Entry 6PB5 (electron microscopy, 4.52 A resolution (low resolution: residue-level contacts below are approximate; hydrogen-bond / salt-bridge calls are withheld)); this record covers chains F and 2 of the 10 polymer chains in the assembly.

[Chain F]
Molecule: RNA polymerase sigma factor RpoD
Source organism: Escherichia coli
UniProt: P00579 (RPOD_ECOLI); residue numbers follow UniProt; this construct covers 1-613
Sequence (628 residues; numbered -14 to 613; the number before each row is that of its first residue; numbers below 1 keep their minus sign (Met-14 is residue -14)):
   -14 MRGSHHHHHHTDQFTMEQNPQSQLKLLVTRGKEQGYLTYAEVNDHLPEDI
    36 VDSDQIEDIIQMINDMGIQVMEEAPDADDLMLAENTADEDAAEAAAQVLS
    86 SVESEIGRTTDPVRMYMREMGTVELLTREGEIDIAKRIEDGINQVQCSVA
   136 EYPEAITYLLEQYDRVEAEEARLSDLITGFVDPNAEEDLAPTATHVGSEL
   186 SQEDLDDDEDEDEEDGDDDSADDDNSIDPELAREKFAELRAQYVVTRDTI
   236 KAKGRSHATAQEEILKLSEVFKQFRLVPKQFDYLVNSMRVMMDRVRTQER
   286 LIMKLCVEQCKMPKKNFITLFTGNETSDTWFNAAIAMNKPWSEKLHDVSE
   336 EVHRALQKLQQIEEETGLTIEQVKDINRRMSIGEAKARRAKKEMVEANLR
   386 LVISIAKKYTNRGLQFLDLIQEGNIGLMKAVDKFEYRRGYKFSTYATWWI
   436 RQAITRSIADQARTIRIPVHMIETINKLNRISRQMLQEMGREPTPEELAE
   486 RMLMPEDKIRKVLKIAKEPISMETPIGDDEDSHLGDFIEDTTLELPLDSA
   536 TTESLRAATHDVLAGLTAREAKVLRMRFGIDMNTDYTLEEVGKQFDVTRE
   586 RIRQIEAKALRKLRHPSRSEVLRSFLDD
Not modelled in the structure: -14 to 93, 172-209
Differences from the reference sequence: expression tag (-14 to 0)
Curated features (UniProtKB/Swiss-Prot):
  - DNA-binding region: Leu573 to Ala592 (H-T-H motif)
  - region: Arg584 to Arg599 (Interaction with anti-sigma factors)
  - motif: Asp403 to Gln406 (Interaction with polymerase core subunit RpoC)
  - site: Arg562 (Interaction with anti-sigma factors)
  - mutagenesis: Ala553 (A553D: Disrupts the interaction with Escherichia phage lambda antitermination protein Q), Arg596 (R596D/E: 2-fold reduction in activation of class II Crp-dependent promoters)

[Chain 2]
Molecule: Synthetic template strand DNA
Sequence (78 nucleotides; row label = number of the first residue in the row):
     1 CGCCGCGTCAGACTCGTAGGATTATAGCATAAAAAAGATGCGAAAAATGT
    51 GATCTAGATCACATTTTAGGCAAAAAAG

[Chain F / chain 2 interface]
Contacting residue pairs - 20 pairs, chain F then chain 2:
  Arg436(F) - DA26(2)
  Gln437(F) - DA26(2)
  Thr440(F) - DA26(2)
  His455(F) - DT30(2)
  Glu458(F) - DA26(2)
  Glu458(F) - DG27(2)
  Glu458(F) - DC28(2)
  Asn461(F) - DT25(2)
  Asn461(F) - DA26(2)
  Asn464(F) - DT25(2)
  Arg465(F) - DT25(2)
  Arg465(F) - DG27(2)
  Arg468(F) - DA24(2)
  Ile511(F) - DG19(2)
  Ile511(F) - DG20(2)
  Asp514(F) - DG16(2)
  Asp516(F) - DG16(2)
  Arg584(F) - DA44(2)
  Glu585(F) - DA44(2)
  Glu585(F) - DA45(2)
Other interface residues (no listed pair), chain F (16 interface residues in all): Arg441, Val454
Other interface residues (no listed pair), chain 2 (15 interface residues in all): DA18, DT23, DA29, DA43

[Summary]
16 residues of chain F face 15 of chain 2 across their interface. From UniProt: 2 mutagenesis sites on chain
F.
Chain F is RNA polymerase sigma factor RpoD (Escherichia coli) and chain 2 is Synthetic template strand DNA;
the structure, The E. coli class-II CAP-dependent transcription activation complex at the state 1
architecture, was determined by electron microscopy, deposited together with 6PB4 and 6PB6.
